5EQG - chain A; structure by X-ray diffraction, 2.90 A resolution.

# Chain A
Molecule: Solute carrier family 2, facilitated glucose transporter member 1
Source organism: Homo sapiens
UniProt: P11166 (GTR1_HUMAN); numbering as in UniProt (aligned over 1-492)
Amino-acid sequence (492 residues; numbered 1 to 492; the number before each row is that of its first residue):
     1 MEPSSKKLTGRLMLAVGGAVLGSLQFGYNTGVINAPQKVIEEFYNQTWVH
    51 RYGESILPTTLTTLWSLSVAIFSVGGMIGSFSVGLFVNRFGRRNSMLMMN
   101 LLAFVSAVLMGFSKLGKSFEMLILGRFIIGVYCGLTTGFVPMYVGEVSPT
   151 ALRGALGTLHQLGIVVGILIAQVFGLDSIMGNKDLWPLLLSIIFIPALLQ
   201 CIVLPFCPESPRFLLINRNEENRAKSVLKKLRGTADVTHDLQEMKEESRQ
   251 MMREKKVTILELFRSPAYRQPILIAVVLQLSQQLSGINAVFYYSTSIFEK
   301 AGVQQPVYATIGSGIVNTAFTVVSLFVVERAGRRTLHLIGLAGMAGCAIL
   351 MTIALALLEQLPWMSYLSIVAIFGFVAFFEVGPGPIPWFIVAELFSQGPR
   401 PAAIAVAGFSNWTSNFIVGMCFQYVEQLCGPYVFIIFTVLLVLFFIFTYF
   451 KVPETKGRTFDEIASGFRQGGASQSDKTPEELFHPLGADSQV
Disordered / not traced: 1-8, 456-492
Residues lining bound ligands: 5RE ((2S)-3-(4-fluorophenyl)-2-[2-(3-hydroxyphenyl)ethanoylamino]-N-[(1S)-1-phenylethyl]propanamide): Phe26, Ser80, Thr137, His160, Gln161, Ile164, Gln282, Gln283, Asn288, Phe379, Trp388, Ile404, Gly408, Asn411, Trp412
Curated features (UniProtKB/Swiss-Prot):
  - binding site (cytochalasin B): Thr137, Gln282, Trp388, Asn411
  - binding site (D-glucose): Gln282, Gln283, Asn288, Asn317, Glu380
  - site: Asn411 (Not glycosylated)
  - modified residue: Met1 (N-acetylmethionine), Ser226 (Phosphoserine), Ser465 (Phosphoserine), Thr478 (Phosphothreonine), Ser490 (Phosphoserine)
  - glycosylation: Asn45 (N-linked (GlcNAc...) asparagine)
  - natural variant: Asn34 (N34I: In GLUT1DS2; N34S: In GLUT1DS1; N34Y: In GLUT1DS1), Arg51 (R51H: In EIG12; uncertain significance), Thr60 (T60M: In EIG12; uncertain significance), Ser66 (S66F: In GLUT1DS1), Met77 (M77T: In EIG12), Gly91 (G91D: In GLUT1DS1), Arg92 (R92W: In GLUT1DS2), Arg93 (R93W: In GLUT1DS2), Ser95 (S95I: In GLUT1DS2), Met96 (M96V: In GLUT1DS1), Arg126 (R126C: In GLUT1DS1, GLUT1DS2 and DYT9; R126H: In GLUT1DS1; R126L: In GLUT1DS1), Gly130 (G130S: In GLUT1DS1), 32 further natural variant entries in UniProt
  - mutagenesis: Asn45 (N45T: Loss of glycosylation site), Ile192 (I192C: Strongly decreases glucose transport), Leu204 (L204C: Abolishes glucose transport), Pro205 (P205C: Abolishes glucose transport), Ser226 (S226A: Abolishes phosphorylation by PKA, leading to impaired response to TPA), Gly340 (G340C: Strongly decreases glucose transport)
From the paper describing this entry:
  - binding site for 5RE: His160, Gln161, Phe379, Trp388, Asn411, Trp412

# Overview
Bound to chain A: compound 5RE. UniProt lists 4 cytochalasin B-binding residues, 5 D-glucose-binding residues
and 6 mutagenesis sites. From the paper: a binding site for 5RE at His160, Gln161 and Phe379 among others.
Chain A is Solute carrier family 2, facilitated glucose transporter member 1 (Homo sapiens); the structure,
Human GLUT1 in complex with inhibitor
(2S)-3-(4-fluorophenyl)-2-[2-(3-hydroxyphenyl)ethanoylamino]-N-[(1S)-1-phenylethyl]propanamide, was determined
by X-ray diffraction (same publication as 5EQH and 5EQI).
